Entry 1I51 (X-ray diffraction, 2.45 A resolution); this record covers chains C and D of the 6 polymer chains in the assembly.

# Chain C
Name: Caspase-7 subunit P20
Source organism: Homo sapiens
Notes: EC 3.4.22.-
UniProtKB: P55210 (CASP7_HUMAN); residues 51-198 here = UniProt positions 51-198
Amino-acid sequence (148 residues; each row starts with the number of its first residue):
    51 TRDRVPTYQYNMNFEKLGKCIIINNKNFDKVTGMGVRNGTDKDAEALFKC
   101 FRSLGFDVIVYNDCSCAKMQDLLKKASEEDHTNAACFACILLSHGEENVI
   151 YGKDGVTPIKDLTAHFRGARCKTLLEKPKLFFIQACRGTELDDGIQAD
Disordered / not traced: 51-57, 197-198
Construct notes: engineered mutation A169 (Asp in P55210)
UniProt features mapped onto this chain:
  - region: K76 to R87 (Loop L1), R187 to Q196 (Loop L2)
  - active site: H144, C186
  - site: R187 (Involved in allosteric regulation)
  - modified residue: T173 (Phosphothreonine)
  - mutagenesis: T173 (T173A: Abolished phosphorylation by PAK2; when associated with A-30 and A-239), C186 (C186A: Abolished thiol protease activity), R187 (R187K: Does not significantly affect thiol protease catalytic efficiency; R187M/A/G: Reduced thiol protease catalytic efficiency; R187W/N: Strongly reduced thiol protease catalytic efficiency), D192 (D192A: Strongly reduced thiol protease activity), D198 (D198A: Strongly reduced cleavage and activation by initiator caspases. Abolished cleavage and activation by initiator caspases; when associated with A-206. In P7-D2A mutant ...)

# Chain D
Name: Caspase-7 subunit P11
Source organism: Homo sapiens
Notes: EC 3.4.22.-
UniProtKB: P55210 (CASP7_HUMAN); residue numbers follow UniProt; this construct covers 199-303
Amino-acid sequence (105 residues; each row starts with the number of its first residue):
   199 SGPINDTDANPRYKIPVEADFLFAYSTVPGYYSWRSPGRGSWFVQALCSI
   249 LEEHGKDLEIMQILTRVNDRVARHFESQSDDPHFHEKKQIPCVVSMLTKE
   299 LYFSQ
Disordered / not traced: 199-211
UniProt features mapped onto this chain:
  - region: V226 to G238 (Loop L3), E274 to I288 (Loop L4)
  - site: Y223 (Involved in allosteric regulation)
  - modified residue: R233 (Microbial infection: ADP-riboxanated arginine), S239 (Phosphoserine)
  - mutagenesis: D206 (D206A: Reduced cleavage and activation by initiator caspases. Abolished cleavage and activation by initiator caspases; when associated with A-198), Y223 (Y223A/F/W/D/E: Does not significantly affect thiol protease catalytic efficiency), Y229 (Y229W: Strongly reduced thiol protease catalytic efficiency), Y230 to S234 (In esCasp-7 V3 mutant; promotes specificity toward alternate peptides with VEID, YVAD, WEHD, LETD or LEHD sequence; when associated with C-276. In esCasp-7 V4 mutant ...), W232 to S234 (In dsCasp-7 mutant; unable to cleave DEVD and VEID peptides; when associated with F-276), R233 (R233A: Abolished ADP-riboxanation by C.violaceum CopC), S239 (S239A: Abolished phosphorylation by PAK2; when associated with A-30 and A-173; S239E: Mimics phosphorylation; leading to inactivate thiol protease activity), Q276 (Q276C: In esCasp-7 V3 mutant; promotes specificity toward alternate peptides with VEID, YVAD, WEHD, LETD or LEHD sequence; when associated with 230-V--V-234; Q276D: In esCasp-7 V4 mutant ...), C290 (C290S: Decreased phosphorylation by PAK2; C290T/N: Does not significantly affect thiol protease catalytic activity)

# Chain C / chain D interface
Contacting residue pairs - 98 pairs, chain C then chain D:
  Y58(C) - K297(D)
  Y58(C) - E298(D)  hydrogen bond (backbone-backbone)
  Q59(C) - K297(D)
  Q59(C) - E298(D)
  Q59(C) - Y300(D)
  Y60(C) - D218(D)  hydrogen bond
  Y60(C) - L295(D)
  Y60(C) - T296(D)  hydrogen bond (side chain-backbone)
  Y60(C) - K297(D)
  Y60(C) - E298(D)  hydrogen bond (backbone-backbone)
  M62(C) - L299(D)  hydrophobic
  M62(C) - Y300(D)
  M62(C) - Q303(D)
  N63(C) - Q303(D)
  V86(C) - R233(D)
  R87(C) - R233(D)
  N88(C) - R233(D)  hydrogen bond (backbone-side chain)
  N88(C) - S234(D)
  N88(C) - P235(D)
  G89(C) - S234(D)
  G89(C) - P235(D)
  G89(C) - G238(D)
  K92(C) - G236(D)
  D93(C) - G238(D)
  D93(C) - S239(D)  hydrogen bond
  D93(C) - V242(D)
  A96(C) - C246(D)  hydrophobic
  L97(C) - V242(D)  hydrophobic
  L97(C) - C246(D)  hydrophobic
  C100(C) - L249(D)  hydrophobic
  C100(C) - E250(D)  hydrogen bond
  F101(C) - L249(D)  hydrophobic
  S103(C) - K254(D)  hydrogen bond
  L104(C) - G253(D)
  L104(C) - K254(D)
  F106(C) - F301(D)  hydrophobic
  E147(C) - G228(D)
  T163(C) - F219(D)
  T163(C) - F221(D)
  F166(C) - F219(D)
  R167(C) - V215(D)
  R167(C) - E216(D)  salt bridge
  G168(C) - V215(D)
  E176(C) - I213(D)
  E176(C) - D218(D)
  K177(C) - D218(D)
  P178(C) - D218(D)
  P178(C) - L299(D)  hydrophobic
  K179(C) - A217(D)
  K179(C) - D218(D)  hydrogen bond (backbone-backbone)
  K179(C) - F219(D)
  K179(C) - L220(D)  hydrogen bond (backbone-backbone)
  L180(C) - L220(D)
  L180(C) - L299(D)  hydrophobic
  L180(C) - F301(D)  hydrophobic
  F181(C) - F219(D)  hydrophobic
  F181(C) - L220(D)  hydrogen bond (backbone-backbone)
  F181(C) - F221(D)
  F181(C) - A222(D)  hydrogen bond (backbone-backbone)
  F182(C) - A222(D)
  F182(C) - L245(D)  hydrophobic
  I183(C) - A222(D)  hydrogen bond (backbone-backbone)
  I183(C) - Y223(D)
  I183(C) - S224(D)  hydrogen bond (backbone-backbone)
  Q184(C) - S224(D)  hydrogen bond
  Q184(C) - S231(D)  hydrogen bond
  Q184(C) - S239(D)  hydrogen bond
  Q184(C) - F241(D)
  A185(C) - S224(D)
  A185(C) - T225(D)
  C186(C) - Y229(D)
  C186(C) - Y230(D)  hydrophobic
  R187(C) - Y223(D)
  R187(C) - T225(D)  hydrogen bond (side chain-backbone)
  R187(C) - V226(D)
  R187(C) - P227(D)
  R187(C) - G228(D)  hydrogen bond (backbone-backbone)
  R187(C) - Y229(D)  hydrogen bond (backbone-backbone)
  R187(C) - C290(D)
  G188(C) - G228(D)
  G188(C) - Y229(D)  hydrogen bond (backbone-backbone)
  G188(C) - Y230(D)  hydrogen bond (backbone-backbone)
  T189(C) - G228(D)
  E190(C) - G228(D)  hydrogen bond (backbone-backbone)
  E190(C) - Y229(D)
  E190(C) - Y230(D)  hydrogen bond (backbone-backbone)
  L191(C) - Y229(D)
  L191(C) - Y230(D)  hydrophobic
  L191(C) - W232(D)  hydrophobic
  L191(C) - H281(D)
  L191(C) - F282(D)  hydrophobic
  L191(C) - K285(D)
  D192(C) - Y229(D)
  D192(C) - K285(D)
  D192(C) - K286(D)  hydrogen bond (backbone-backbone)
  D193(C) - E284(D)
  D193(C) - K285(D)  salt bridge
  G194(C) - K286(D)
Also at the interface, not in a pair above, chain C (46 interface residues in all): L67, L142, H144, I159
Also at the interface, not in a pair above, chain D (49 interface residues in all): R237, L262

# Summary
Chain C and chain D form an interface of 46 and 49 residues respectively, with 25 hydrogen bonds and 2 salt
bridges. Among the polar pairs are R167(C)-E216(D), D193(C)-K285(D) and Y60(C)-D218(D).
Chain C is Caspase-7 subunit P20 and chain D is Caspase-7 subunit P11, both from Homo sapiens; the structure,
Crystal structure of caspase-7 complexed with xiap, was determined by X-ray diffraction.
